PDB entry 7V5I | X-ray diffraction, 3.08 A resolution | chains A and B

[Chain A (and B)]
Protein: 2-amino-3-ketobutyrate coenzyme A ligase
Organism: Vibrio proteolyticus NBRC 13287
Notes: EC 2.3.1.29; chain B of this document is another copy of the same molecule, construct and numbering; everything in this record applies to it too
UniProt: U3BPN5 (U3BPN5_VIBPR); residues 3-400 here correspond to UniProt positions 1-398 (UniProt number = residue number - 2)
Sequence (400 residues; each row starts with the number of its first residue):
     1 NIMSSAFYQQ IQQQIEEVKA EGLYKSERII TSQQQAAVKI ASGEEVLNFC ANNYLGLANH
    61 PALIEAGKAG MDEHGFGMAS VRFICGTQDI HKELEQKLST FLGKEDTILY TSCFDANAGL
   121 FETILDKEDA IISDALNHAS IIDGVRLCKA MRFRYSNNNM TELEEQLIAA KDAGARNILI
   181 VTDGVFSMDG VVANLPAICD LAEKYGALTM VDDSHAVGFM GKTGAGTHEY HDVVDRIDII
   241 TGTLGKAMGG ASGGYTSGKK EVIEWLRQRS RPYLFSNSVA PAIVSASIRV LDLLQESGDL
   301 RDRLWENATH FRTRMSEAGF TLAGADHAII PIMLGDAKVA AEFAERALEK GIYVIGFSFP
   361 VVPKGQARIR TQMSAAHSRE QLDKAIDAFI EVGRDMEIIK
Construct notes: expression tag (1-2)

[Interface between chain A and chain B]
Contacting residue pairs (175):
  Met-3(A) / Gly-206(B)
  Ser-4(A) / Leu-208(B)
  Ser-4(A) / Asp-238(B)  hydrogen bond
  Phe-7(A) / Ile-124(B)  hydrophobic
  Phe-7(A) / Asn-177(B)
  Phe-7(A) / Leu-208(B)  hydrophobic
  Phe-7(A) / Val-262(B)  hydrophobic
  Tyr-8(A) / Asp-238(B)
  Tyr-8(A) / Lys-259(B)
  Tyr-8(A) / Glu-261(B)
  Tyr-8(A) / Val-262(B)  hydrophobic
  Gln-10(A) / Asn-177(B)
  Ile-11(A) / Glu-261(B)
  Ile-11(A) / Val-262(B)  hydrophobic
  Ile-11(A) / Trp-265(B)  hydrophobic
  Gln-12(A) / Glu-261(B)
  Gln-14(A) / Trp-265(B)
  Ile-15(A) / Glu-261(B)
  Ile-15(A) / Glu-264(B)
  Ile-15(A) / Trp-265(B)  hydrophobic
  Val-18(A) / Trp-265(B)  hydrophobic
  Leu-23(A) / Gln-268(B)
  Tyr-24(A) / Gln-268(B)
  Lys-25(A) / Gln-268(B)  hydrogen bond (backbone-side chain)
  Lys-25(A) / Leu-274(B)
  Ser-26(A) / Phe-83(B)
  Glu-27(A) / Arg-82(B)  salt bridge
  Glu-27(A) / Thr-87(B)  hydrogen bond
  Glu-27(A) / Lys-92(B)  salt bridge
  Glu-27(A) / Tyr-273(B)  hydrogen bond
  Arg-28(A) / Thr-87(B)
  Ile-29(A) / Thr-87(B)
  Ile-30(A) / Cys-85(B)
  Ile-30(A) / Thr-87(B)  hydrogen bond (backbone-backbone)
  Ile-30(A) / Gln-88(B)
  Ile-30(A) / Asp-89(B)  hydrogen bond (backbone-backbone)
  Ser-32(A) / Gln-88(B)  hydrogen bond (backbone-side chain)
  Gln-33(A) / Asp-72(B)  hydrogen bond (side chain-backbone)
  Gln-33(A) / Glu-73(B)
  Gln-33(A) / His-74(B)
  Gln-33(A) / Gly-75(B)
  Gln-34(A) / Gly-77(B)
  Gln-34(A) / Met-78(B)  hydrogen bond (side chain-backbone)
  Gln-34(A) / Cys-85(B)
  Asn-48(A) / Cys-85(B)  hydrogen bond
  Cys-50(A) / Ile-84(B)
  Cys-50(A) / Cys-85(B)
  Ala-51(A) / Ala-79(B)
  Ala-51(A) / Cys-85(B)  hydrophobic
  Asn-52(A) / Ala-79(B)  hydrogen bond (backbone-backbone)
  Asn-53(A) / Ala-79(B)
  Ala-58(A) / Phe-76(B)  hydrogen bond (backbone-backbone)
  Ala-58(A) / Gly-77(B)  hydrogen bond (backbone-backbone)
  Asn-59(A) / Gly-75(B)
  Ile-64(A) / Met-71(B)
  Ile-64(A) / Asp-72(B)
  Gly-67(A) / Met-71(B)
  Lys-68(A) / Lys-68(B)
  Lys-68(A) / Asp-72(B)  salt bridge
  Met-71(A) / Gln-33(B)
  Met-71(A) / Ile-64(B)
  Met-71(A) / Gly-67(B)
  Asp-72(A) / Gln-33(B)  hydrogen bond (backbone-side chain)
  Asp-72(A) / Ile-64(B)
  Asp-72(A) / Lys-68(B)  salt bridge
  Glu-73(A) / Gln-33(B)
  His-74(A) / Thr-31(B)
  His-74(A) / Gln-33(B)
  Gly-75(A) / Gln-33(B)
  Gly-75(A) / Asn-59(B)
  Phe-76(A) / Ala-58(B)  hydrogen bond (backbone-backbone)
  Phe-76(A) / Ala-251(B)  hydrophobic
  Phe-76(A) / Ile-283(B)  hydrophobic
  Phe-76(A) / Ala-286(B)  hydrophobic
  Gly-77(A) / Gln-34(B)
  Gly-77(A) / Ala-58(B)  hydrogen bond (backbone-backbone)
  Gly-77(A) / Gly-250(B)
  Gly-77(A) / Ala-251(B)
  Met-78(A) / Gln-34(B)  hydrogen bond (backbone-side chain)
  Met-78(A) / Gly-250(B)  hydrogen bond (backbone-backbone)
  Ala-79(A) / Ala-51(B)
  Ala-79(A) / Asn-52(B)  hydrogen bond (backbone-backbone)
  Ala-79(A) / Asn-53(B)
  Ala-79(A) / Gly-245(B)
  Ala-79(A) / Gly-250(B)  hydrogen bond (backbone-backbone)
  Arg-82(A) / Glu-27(B)  salt bridge
  Phe-83(A) / Lys-25(B)
  Phe-83(A) / Ser-26(B)
  Ile-84(A) / Cys-50(B)
  Ile-84(A) / Tyr-353(B)  hydrogen bond (backbone-side chain)
  Ile-84(A) / Ile-355(B)  hydrophobic
  Ile-84(A) / Arg-370(B)
  Cys-85(A) / Ile-30(B)
  Cys-85(A) / Gln-34(B)
  Cys-85(A) / Asn-48(B)
  Cys-85(A) / Cys-50(B)
  Cys-85(A) / Ala-51(B)  hydrophobic
  Cys-85(A) / Tyr-353(B)  hydrophobic
  Thr-87(A) / Glu-27(B)  hydrogen bond
  Thr-87(A) / Arg-28(B)
  Thr-87(A) / Ile-29(B)
  Thr-87(A) / Ile-30(B)  hydrogen bond (backbone-backbone)
  Gln-88(A) / Ile-30(B)
  Gln-88(A) / Ser-32(B)  hydrogen bond (side chain-backbone)
  Asp-89(A) / Ile-29(B)
  Asp-89(A) / Ile-30(B)  hydrogen bond (backbone-backbone)
  Thr-111(A) / Ser-112(B)
  Ser-112(A) / Asp-115(B)
  Ser-112(A) / Ser-276(B)
  Asp-115(A) / Ser-112(B)
  Asp-115(A) / Asp-115(B)
  Glu-122(A) / Arg-146(B)  salt bridge
  Ile-124(A) / Phe-7(B)  hydrophobic
  His-138(A) / Phe-275(B)
  Ala-139(A) / Arg-271(B)  hydrogen bond (backbone-side chain)
  Ala-139(A) / Phe-275(B)  hydrophobic
  Asp-143(A) / Arg-271(B)  salt bridge
  Arg-146(A) / Glu-122(B)  salt bridge
  Arg-146(A) / Leu-147(B)  hydrogen bond (side chain-backbone)
  Leu-147(A) / Arg-146(B)  hydrogen bond (backbone-side chain)
  Leu-147(A) / Leu-147(B)  hydrophobic
  Lys-149(A) / Arg-146(B)
  Asn-177(A) / Phe-7(B)
  Asn-177(A) / Gln-10(B)  hydrogen bond
  Glu-203(A) / Asn-1(B)
  Glu-203(A) / Ile-2(B)
  Gly-206(A) / Met-3(B)
  Ala-207(A) / Asn-1(B)
  Leu-208(A) / Ser-4(B)
  Leu-208(A) / Phe-7(B)  hydrophobic
  Asp-238(A) / Ser-4(B)  hydrogen bond
  Asp-238(A) / Tyr-8(B)  hydrogen bond
  Gly-245(A) / Ala-79(B)
  Gly-245(A) / Asn-277(B)
  Gly-250(A) / Gly-77(B)
  Gly-250(A) / Met-78(B)  hydrogen bond (backbone-backbone)
  Gly-250(A) / Ala-79(B)  hydrogen bond (backbone-backbone)
  Gly-250(A) / Asn-277(B)  hydrogen bond (backbone-side chain)
  Ala-251(A) / Phe-76(B)  hydrophobic
  Ala-251(A) / Gly-77(B)
  Ala-251(A) / Asn-277(B)  hydrogen bond (backbone-side chain)
  Ala-251(A) / Ser-278(B)
  Lys-259(A) / Tyr-8(B)
  Glu-261(A) / Ile-11(B)
  Glu-261(A) / Gln-12(B)
  Glu-261(A) / Ile-15(B)
  Val-262(A) / Tyr-8(B)  hydrophobic
  Val-262(A) / Ile-11(B)  hydrophobic
  Glu-264(A) / Ile-15(B)
  Trp-265(A) / Ile-11(B)  hydrophobic
  Trp-265(A) / Gln-14(B)
  Trp-265(A) / Ile-15(B)  hydrophobic
  Trp-265(A) / Val-18(B)  hydrophobic
  Gln-268(A) / Leu-23(B)
  Gln-268(A) / Tyr-24(B)
  Gln-268(A) / Lys-25(B)  hydrogen bond (side chain-backbone)
  Arg-271(A) / Ala-139(B)  hydrogen bond (side chain-backbone)
  Arg-271(A) / Asp-143(B)  salt bridge
  Pro-272(A) / Phe-114(B)  hydrophobic
  Tyr-273(A) / Glu-27(B)  hydrogen bond
  Leu-274(A) / Lys-25(B)
  Phe-275(A) / Phe-114(B)
  Phe-275(A) / His-138(B)
  Phe-275(A) / Ala-139(B)  hydrophobic
  Ser-276(A) / Ser-112(B)
  Asn-277(A) / Gly-245(B)
  Asn-277(A) / Gly-250(B)  hydrogen bond (side chain-backbone)
  Asn-277(A) / Ala-251(B)  hydrogen bond (side chain-backbone)
  Ser-278(A) / Ala-251(B)
  Ile-283(A) / Phe-76(B)  hydrophobic
  Ala-286(A) / Phe-76(B)  hydrophobic
  Tyr-353(A) / Ile-84(B)  hydrogen bond (side chain-backbone)
  Tyr-353(A) / Cys-85(B)  hydrophobic
  Ile-355(A) / Ile-84(B)  hydrophobic
  Arg-370(A) / Ile-84(B)
Also at the interface, not in a pair above, chain A (100 interface residues in all): Thr-31, Leu-63, Ser-80, Lys-92, Phe-114, Asp-126, Ile-142, Ala-202, Lys-246, Gly-249, Ser-252, Arg-267, Arg-269, Ala-280
Also at the interface, not in a pair above, chain B (102 interface residues in all): Leu-63, Ser-80, Thr-111, Asp-126, Ile-142, Lys-149, Arg-176, Lys-246, Gly-249, Ser-252, Arg-267, Arg-269, Pro-272, Ala-280, Ala-282, Phe-357

[In short]
The interface between chain A and chain B involves 100 residues on one side and 102 on the other, with 41
hydrogen bonds and 9 salt bridges. Among the polar pairs are Glu-27(A)/Arg-82(B), Glu-27(A)/Lys-92(B) and
Lys-68(A)/Asp-72(B).
Both chains are 2-amino-3-ketobutyrate coenzyme A ligase (Vibrio proteolyticus NBRC 13287). Entry 7V5I
(Structural insights into the substrate selectivity of acyl-CoA transferase) was determined by X-ray
diffraction together with 7V58 from the same study.
